7B25 - chains D and F of the 8 polymer chains in the assembly; structure by X-ray diffraction, 2.34 A resolution.

[Chain D]
Molecule: DtxR family iron (Metal) dependent repressor
Source organism: Saccharopolyspora erythraea (strain ATCC 11635 / DSM 40517 / JCM 4748 / NBRC 13426 / NCIMB 8594 / NRRL 2338)
Reference sequence: A0A2A9J1W2 (A0A2A9J1W2_SACEN); residue numbers follow UniProt; this construct covers 1-231
Chain sequence (233 residues; each row starts with the number of its first residue; numbers below 1 keep their minus sign (Gly-1 is residue -1)):
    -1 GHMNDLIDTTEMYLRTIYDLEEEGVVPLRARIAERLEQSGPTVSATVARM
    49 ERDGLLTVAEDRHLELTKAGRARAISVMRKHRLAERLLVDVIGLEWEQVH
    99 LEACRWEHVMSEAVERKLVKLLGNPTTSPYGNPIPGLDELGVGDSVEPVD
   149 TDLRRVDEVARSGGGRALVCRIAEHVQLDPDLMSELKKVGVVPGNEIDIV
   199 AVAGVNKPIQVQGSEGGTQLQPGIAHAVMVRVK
Unresolved in the structure: -1 to 2, 141-231
Construct notes: expression tag (-1 to 0); engineered mutation Ala43 (Gln in A0A2A9J1W2)
Bound ions: Co2+ site 1: Met10, Cys102, Glu105, His106; Co2+ site 2: His79, Glu83, His98 (shared with 2 residues of chain aa)

[Chain F]
Molecule: consensus DNA-binding sequence
Sequence (29 nucleotides; each row starts with the number of its first residue):
     1 CGTACTTAGGTTAGGCTAACCTAAGTACG

[How chain D and chain F interact]
Contacting residue pairs (12; chain D residue first):
  Leu26(D) - DC5(F)  phosphate contact
  Arg27(D) - DC5(F)  salt bridge to the phosphate
  Arg27(D) - DT6(F)  salt bridge to the phosphate
  Ala28(D) - DA4(F)  phosphate contact
  Ala28(D) - DC5(F)  hydrogen bond to the phosphate
  Arg29(D) - DA4(F)  salt bridge to the phosphate
  Pro39(D) - DT6(F)  base contact
  Pro39(D) - DT7(F)  base contact
  Pro39(D) - DA8(F)  base contact
  Ser42(D) - DT6(F)  hydrogen bond to the phosphate
  Arg60(D) - DA4(F)  hydrogen bond to the phosphate
  Arg60(D) - DC5(F)  salt bridge to the phosphate
Interface residues without a listed pair, chain D (9 interface residues in all): Glu32, Gly38

[In short]
The interface between chain D and chain F involves 9 residues on one side and 5 on the other, with 3 hydrogen
bonds and 4 salt bridges. Among the polar pairs are Ala28(D)-DC5(F), Ser42(D)-DT6(F) and Arg60(D)-DA4(F).
Here chain D is DtxR family iron (Metal) dependent repressor (Saccharopolyspora erythraea (strain ATCC 11635 /
DSM 40517 / JCM 4748 / NBRC 13426 / NCIMB 8594 / NRRL 2338)) and chain F is consensus DNA-binding sequence.
Entry 7B25 (DtxR-like iron-dependent regulator IdeR (Q43A variant) complexed with cobalt and its consensus
DNA-binding sequence) was determined by X-ray diffraction (same publication as 7B1V, 7B1Y, 7B20, 7B23 and
7B24).
